Entry 4YGC (X-ray diffraction, 2.40 A resolution); this record covers chains A and B.

[Chain A]
Name: Protein ERGIC-53
Organism: Homo sapiens
Reference sequence: P49257 (LMAN1_HUMAN); numbering as in UniProt (aligned over 31-269)
Amino-acid sequence (246 residues; each row starts with the number of its first residue):
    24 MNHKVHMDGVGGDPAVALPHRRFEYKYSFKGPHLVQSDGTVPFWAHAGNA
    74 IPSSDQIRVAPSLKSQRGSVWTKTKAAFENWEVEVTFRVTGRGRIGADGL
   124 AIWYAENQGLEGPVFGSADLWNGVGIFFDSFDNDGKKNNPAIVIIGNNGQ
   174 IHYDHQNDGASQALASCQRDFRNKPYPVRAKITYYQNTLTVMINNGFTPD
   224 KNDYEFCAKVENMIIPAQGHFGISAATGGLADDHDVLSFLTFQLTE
Unresolved in the structure: 24-41
Differences from the reference sequence: expression tag (24-30)
Cystine bridges: Cys190-Cys230
Swiss-Prot annotation at these positions:
  - binding site (a carbohydrate): Ser88, Asp121, Asn156, His178, Gly251 to Leu253
  - binding site (Ca(2+)): Asp152, Phe154, Asn156, Asp181
  - natural variant: Trp67 (W67S: In F5F8D1)

[Chain B]
Name: Multiple coagulation factor deficiency protein 2
Organism: Homo sapiens
Reference sequence: Q8NI22 (MCFD2_HUMAN); residues 67-146 here = UniProt positions 67-146
Amino-acid sequence (104 residues; numbered 43 to 146; the number before each row is that of its first residue):
    43 MGHHHHHHHHHHSSGHIEGRHMLEMSPQELQLHYFKMHDYDGNNLLDGLE
    93 LSTAITHVHKEEGSEQAPLMSEDELINIIDGVLRDDDKNNDGYIDYAEFA
   143 KSLQ
Unresolved in the structure: 43-66, 99-111, 144-146
Differences from the reference sequence: expression tag (43-66)
Swiss-Prot annotation at these positions:
  - binding site (Ca(2+)): Asp81, Asp83, Asn85, Glu92, Asp129, Asn131, Asp133, Tyr135, Glu140
  - modified residue: Ser106 (Phosphoserine)
  - natural variant: Asp81 (D81H: In F5F8D2), Asp129 (D129E: In F5F8D2), Tyr135 (Y135N: In F5F8D2), Ile136 (I136T: In F5F8D2)

[Interface between chain A and chain B]
Pairs across the interface (31):
  His43(A) - Asn131(B)
  His43(A) - Asn132(B)  hydrogen bond (side chain-backbone)
  Arg44(A) - Asp133(B)
  Arg45(A) - Leu125(B)
  Arg45(A) - Asn132(B)  hydrogen bond
  Arg45(A) - Asp133(B)
  Arg45(A) - Gly134(B)
  Phe46(A) - Asp89(B)
  Phe46(A) - Asp133(B)  hydrogen bond (backbone-backbone)
  Phe46(A) - Gly134(B)
  Phe46(A) - Tyr135(B)
  Tyr48(A) - Gly90(B)
  Tyr48(A) - Leu91(B)
  Tyr48(A) - Ile118(B)  hydrogen bond (side chain-backbone)
  Tyr48(A) - Ile121(B)
  Tyr48(A) - Asp122(B)  hydrogen bond
  Lys49(A) - Ile118(B)
  Ser51(A) - Leu91(B)
  Phe52(A) - Leu91(B)  hydrophobic
  Lys53(A) - Asp83(B)  salt bridge
  Lys53(A) - Asp89(B)  salt bridge
  Lys53(A) - Glu92(B)  salt bridge
  Pro55(A) - Tyr82(B)
  His56(A) - Tyr82(B)
  His56(A) - Thr95(B)
  Pro65(A) - Glu114(B)
  Phe66(A) - Leu91(B)  hydrophobic
  Phe66(A) - Glu114(B)  hydrogen bond (backbone-side chain)
  Phe66(A) - Ile118(B)  hydrophobic
  Lys96(A) - Glu114(B)  salt bridge
  Phe265(A) - Tyr135(B)
Interface residues without a listed pair, chain A (17 interface residues in all): Gln59, Val64
Interface residues without a listed pair, chain B (19 interface residues in all): Ser94, Leu117

[In short]
17 residues of chain A face 19 of chain B across their interface; the contacts include 6 hydrogen bonds and 4
salt bridges. Among the polar pairs are Lys53(A)-Asp83(B), Lys53(A)-Asp89(B) and Lys53(A)-Glu92(B).
Here chain A is Protein ERGIC-53 and chain B is Multiple coagulation factor deficiency protein 2, both from
Homo sapiens. Entry 4YGC (Crystal structure of ERGIC-53/MCFD2, monoclinic calcium-bound form 1) was determined
by X-ray diffraction, deposited together with 4YGB, 4YGD and 4YGE.
